Entry 5CSI (X-ray diffraction, 2.13 A resolution); this record covers chains A and C of the 3 polymer chains in the assembly.

[Chain A]
Name: Protein S100-B
Source organism: Homo sapiens
UniProtKB: P04271 (S100B_HUMAN); residues 0-91 here correspond to UniProt positions 1-92 (UniProt number = residue number + 1)
Amino-acid sequence (95 residues; each row starts with the number of its first residue; numbers below 1 keep their minus sign (Gly-3 is residue -3)):
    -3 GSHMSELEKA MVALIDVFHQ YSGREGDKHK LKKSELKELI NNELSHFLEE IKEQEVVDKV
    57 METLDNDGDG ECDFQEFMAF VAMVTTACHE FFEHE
Disordered / not traced: 90-91
Construct notes: expression tag (-3 to -1)
UniProt features mapped onto this chain:
  - binding site (Zn(2+)): His15, His25, His85, His90
  - binding site (Ca(2+)): Ser18, Glu21, Asp23, Lys26, Glu31, Asp61, Asp63, Asp65, Glu67, Glu72
  - modified residue: Ser1 (Blocked amino end (Ser))
Bound ions: Ca2+ site 1: Ser18, Glu21, Asp23, Lys26, Glu31; Ca2+ site 2: Asp61, Asp63, Asp65, Glu67, Glu72

[Chain C]
Name: Ribosomal protein S6 kinase alpha-1
Source organism: Homo sapiens
Notes: EC 2.7.11.1
UniProtKB: Q15418 (KS6A1_HUMAN); residues 689-735 here = UniProt positions 689-735
Amino-acid sequence (49 residues; numbered 687 to 735; the number before each row is that of its first residue):
   687 GSQDLQLVKG AMAATYSALN SSKPTPQLKP IESSILAQRR VRKLPSTTL
Disordered / not traced: 687-695, 704-724, 732-735
Construct notes: expression tag (687-688)
UniProt features mapped onto this chain:
  - modified residue: Ser732 (Phosphoserine)

[Interface between chain A and chain C]
Contacting residue pairs - 8 pairs, chain A then chain C:
  His42(A) with Gly696(C); Met698(C)
  Phe43(A) with Met698(C); Ala699(C), hydrogen bond (backbone-backbone)
  Leu44(A) with Ala700(C)
  Glu45(A) with Met698(C); Ala700(C), hydrogen bond (backbone-backbone)
  Val56(A) with Thr701(C)
Also at the interface, not in a pair above, chain A (8 interface residues in all): Ser41, Met79, Ala83
Also at the interface, not in a pair above, chain C (6 interface residues in all): Ser703
Interface features reported in the paper:
  - interface residues, chain C: Ala697(C)

[In short]
Chain A and chain C form an interface of 8 and 6 residues respectively, with 2 hydrogen bonds. Backbone
hydrogen bonds pair Phe43(A)-Ala699(C) and Glu45(A)-Ala700(C). Ser18(A), Glu21(A), Asp23(A), Lys26(A) and
Glu31(A) form the Ca2+ site 1. From UniProt: 4 Zn2+-binding residues and 10 Ca2+-binding residues on chain A.
The paper reports the interface residue Ala697(C).
Here chain A is Protein S100-B and chain C is Ribosomal protein S6 kinase alpha-1, both from Homo sapiens.
Entry 5CSI (S100B-RSK1 crystal structure A') was determined by X-ray diffraction (same publication as 5CSF,
5CSJ and 5CSN).
